PDB entry 8P0P | X-ray diffraction, 2.73 A resolution | chain A

== Chain A ==
Protein: Adhesin
Organism: Aggregatibacter aphrophilus
UniProtKB: A0A3M6PNT1 (A0A3M6PNT1_AGGAP); numbering as in UniProt (aligned over 1-621)
Chain sequence (622 residues; numbered 0 to 621; the number before each row is that of its first residue; numbering starts at 0):
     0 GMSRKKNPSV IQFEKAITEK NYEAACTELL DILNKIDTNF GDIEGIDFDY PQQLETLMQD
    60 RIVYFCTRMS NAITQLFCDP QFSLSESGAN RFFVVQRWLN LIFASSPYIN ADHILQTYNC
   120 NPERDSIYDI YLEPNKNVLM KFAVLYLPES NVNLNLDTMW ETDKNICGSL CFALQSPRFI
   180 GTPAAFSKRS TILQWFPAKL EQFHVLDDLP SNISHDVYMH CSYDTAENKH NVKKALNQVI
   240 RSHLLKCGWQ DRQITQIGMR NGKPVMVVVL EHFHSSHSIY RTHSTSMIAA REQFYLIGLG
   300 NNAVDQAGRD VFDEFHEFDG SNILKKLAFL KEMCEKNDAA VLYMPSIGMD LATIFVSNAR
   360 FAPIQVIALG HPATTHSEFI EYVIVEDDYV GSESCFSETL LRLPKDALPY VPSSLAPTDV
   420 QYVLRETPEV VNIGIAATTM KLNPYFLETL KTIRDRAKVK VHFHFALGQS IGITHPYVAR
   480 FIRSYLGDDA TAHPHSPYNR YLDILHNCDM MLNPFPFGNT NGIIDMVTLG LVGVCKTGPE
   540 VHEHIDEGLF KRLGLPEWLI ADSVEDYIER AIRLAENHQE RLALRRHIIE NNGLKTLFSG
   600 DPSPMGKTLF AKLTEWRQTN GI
Construct notes: expression tag (0); conflict Arg3 (Glu in A0A3M6PNT1)
Small-molecule neighbours: U2F (uridine-5'-diphosphate-2-deoxy-2-fluoro-alpha-D-glucose): Met218, Tyr222, His276, Ser277, Met348, Gly369, His370, Pro371, Thr437, Lys440, Ala465, Gly467, Pro493, His494, Ser495, Pro496, Tyr497, Tyr500, Phe516, Asn520, Gly521, Asp524
What the authors report for this chain:
  - binding site for U2F: His276, Ser277, His370, Lys440, His494, Ser495, Tyr500, Asn520, Asp524
  - mutagenesis - R177A, R177A/H214A/D215A, D215A: abolished catalytic activity
  - mutagenesis - H214A (11-fold): decreased catalytic activity

== Overview ==
Bound to chain A: compound U2F. From the paper: a binding site for U2F at His276, Ser277 and His370 among
others; R177A, R177A/H214A/D215A and D215A abolish catalytic activity.
Chain A is Adhesin (Aggregatibacter aphrophilus); the structure, Crystal structure of AaNGT complexed to
UDP-2F-Glucose, was determined by X-ray diffraction (same publication as 8P0O and 8P0Q).
